PDB entry 1F5K | X-ray diffraction, 1.80 A resolution | chain U

== Chain U ==
Molecule: Urokinase-type plasminogen activator
Organism: Homo sapiens
Notes: EC 3.4.21.73; fragment: b chain
Chain sequence (253 residues; row label = number of the first residue in the row; note: 1 number in that range is skipped by the numbering (no residue carries it; nothing is unmodelled there); a row labelled like 37A-37D holds insertion residues (37A, then the next letters in order)):
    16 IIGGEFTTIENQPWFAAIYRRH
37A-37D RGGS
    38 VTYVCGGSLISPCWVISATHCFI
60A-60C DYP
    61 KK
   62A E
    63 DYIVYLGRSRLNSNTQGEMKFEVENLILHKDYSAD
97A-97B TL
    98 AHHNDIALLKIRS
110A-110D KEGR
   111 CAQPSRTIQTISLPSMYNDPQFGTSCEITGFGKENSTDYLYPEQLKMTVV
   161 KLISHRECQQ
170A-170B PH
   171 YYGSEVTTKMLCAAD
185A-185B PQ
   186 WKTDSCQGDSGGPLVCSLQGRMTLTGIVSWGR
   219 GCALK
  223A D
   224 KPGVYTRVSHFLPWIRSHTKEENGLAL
Disordered / not traced: 245-250
Differences from the reference sequence: engineered mutation Ser122 (Cys279 in 1199928)
Disulfide bonds: Cys42-Cys58, Cys50-Cys111, Cys136-Cys201, Cys168-Cys182, Cys191-Cys220
Ligand contacts: benzamidine (BEN): Asp189, Ser190, Cys191, Gln192, Ser195, Val213, Ser214, Trp215, Gly216, Gly219, Cys220, Gly226

== In short ==
Bound to chain U: benzamidine.
Chain U is Urokinase-type plasminogen activator (Homo sapiens); the structure, Urokinase plasminogen activator
B-chain-benzamidine complex, was determined by X-ray diffraction (same publication as 1F92 and 1F5L).
